Entry 6R9R (X-ray diffraction, 2.70 A resolution); this record covers chains B and A of the 3 polymer chains in the assembly.

# Chain B (and A)
Name: CRISPR-associated (Cas) DxTHG family
Organism: Sulfolobus islandicus REY15A
Notes: chain A of this document is another copy of the same molecule, construct and numbering; everything in this record applies to it too
UniProt: F0NE21 (F0NE21_SULIR); numbering as in UniProt (aligned over 1-454)
Chain sequence (455 residues; each row starts with the number of its first residue; numbering starts at 0):
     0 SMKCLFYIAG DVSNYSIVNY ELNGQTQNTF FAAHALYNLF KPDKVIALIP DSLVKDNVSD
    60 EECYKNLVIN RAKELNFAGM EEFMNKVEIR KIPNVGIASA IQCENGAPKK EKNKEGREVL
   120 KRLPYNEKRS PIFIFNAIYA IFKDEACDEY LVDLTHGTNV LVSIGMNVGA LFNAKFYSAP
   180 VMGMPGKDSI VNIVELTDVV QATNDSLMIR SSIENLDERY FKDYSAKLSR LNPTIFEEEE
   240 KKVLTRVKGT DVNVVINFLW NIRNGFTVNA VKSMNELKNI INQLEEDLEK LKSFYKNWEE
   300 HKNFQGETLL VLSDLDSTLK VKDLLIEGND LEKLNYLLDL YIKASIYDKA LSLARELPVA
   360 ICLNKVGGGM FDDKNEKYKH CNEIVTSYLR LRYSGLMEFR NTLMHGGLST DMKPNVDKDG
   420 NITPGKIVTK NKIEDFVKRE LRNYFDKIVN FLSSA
Not modelled in the structure: 0
Disulfides: C3-C146, C62-C102, C361-C380
Differences from the reference sequence: expression tag (0)
Reported in the primary citation:
  - binding site for the 4-nt RNA strand: D10, Y14, S15, Y19, F29, S51, S98, H155, N158, V180, M181
  - conformationally variable residues (side-chain flip): H155, R391
  - catalytic residues: R354, D372, R389, M403, T409, D410
  - catalytic residues: R399, N400, H404 (proposed by the authors, not directly observed)
  - mutagenesis - H404A: abolished catalytic activity
  - binding site for the 4-nt RNA strand: D10, Y14, S15, S51
  - mutagenesis - S51A, H155A, N158A: unchanged catalytic activity with the 4-nt RNA strand
  - mutagenesis - H155D/N158D: abolished catalytic activity with the 4-nt RNA strand
  - mutagenesis - S51A, H155A, N158A: decreased catalytic activity
  - mutagenesis - I383A/L390D/R391A: unchanged binding to the 4-nt RNA strand

# Chain B / chain A interface
Pairs across the interface (283):
  D50(B) with W297(A)
  K54(B) with E298(A), salt bridge
  K90(B) with W297(A), hydrogen bond (backbone-side chain); E298(A), salt bridge
  I91(B) with W297(A)
  P92(B) with W297(A)
  V94(B) with V193(A), hydrophobic
  G95(B) with N191(A)
  I96(B) with M181(A); I189(A); N191(A)
  S98(B) with M181(A)
  K120(B) with G182(A)
  E126(B) with K301(A); Q304(A)
  K127(B) with Q304(A), hydrogen bond (backbone-side chain)
  R128(B) with W297(A); Q304(A), hydrogen bond
  S129(B) with Q304(A), hydrogen bond (backbone-backbone); G305(A); E306(A), hydrogen bond (side chain-backbone); T307(A)
  P130(B) with V193(A), hydrophobic; E194(A); V198(A), hydrophobic
  I131(B) with D197(A); V198(A); E306(A); T307(A); L309(A)
  F132(B) with Y294(A), hydrophobic; F303(A); Q304(A)
  F134(B) with V198(A), hydrophobic; A201(A), hydrophobic; T202(A); V310(A), hydrophobic; S312(A)
  N135(B) with Y294(A); L309(A), hydrogen bond (side chain-backbone); V310(A); L311(A), hydrogen bond (side chain-backbone)
  A136(B) with Y294(A)
  Y138(B) with S312(A); D315(A), hydrogen bond
  A139(B) with K291(A)
  K142(B) with K291(A); D315(A), salt bridge
  D143(B) with K291(A), salt bridge; K295(A), salt bridge
  L153(B) with N158(A), hydrogen bond (backbone-side chain)
  T154(B) with N158(A), hydrogen bond (backbone-side chain)
  T157(B) with P179(A)
  N158(B) with L153(A); T154(A); G156(A); N158(A), hydrogen bond; V161(A); S177(A)
  V159(B) with S177(A); P179(A); L195(A), hydrophobic
  V161(B) with N158(A)
  S162(B) with M165(A); L195(A)
  I163(B) with L195(A), hydrophobic
  M165(B) with S162(A); N166(A)
  N166(B) with M165(A); V198(A); V199(A); T202(A), hydrogen bond
  L170(B) with T202(A); S205(A); L206(A), hydrophobic; R209(A), hydrogen bond (backbone-side chain); S312(A)
  S177(B) with N158(A); V159(A)
  P179(B) with T157(A); V159(A)
  V180(B) with I96(A)
  M181(B) with S51(A), hydrogen bond; V94(A); I96(A); A97(A), hydrophobic; S98(A)
  G182(B) with S98(A)
  M183(B) with L122(A), hydrophobic
  S188(B) with I96(A)
  I189(B) with I96(A)
  V193(B) with V94(A), hydrophobic; P130(A), hydrophobic
  E194(B) with P130(A)
  L195(B) with I163(A), hydrophobic
  D197(B) with I131(A)
  V198(B) with P130(A), hydrophobic; I131(A); F134(A), hydrophobic; N166(A)
  V199(B) with N166(A)
  A201(B) with F134(A), hydrophobic
  T202(B) with N166(A), hydrogen bond (side chain-backbone); L170(A)
  N203(B) with L206(A)
  S205(B) with L170(A)
  L206(B) with L170(A), hydrophobic; N203(A)
  M207(B) with M207(A), hydrophobic
  R209(B) with L170(A), hydrogen bond (side chain-backbone)
  S210(B) with Y219(A), hydrogen bond (backbone-side chain)
  N214(B) with R218(A), hydrogen bond (backbone-side chain); Y219(A), hydrogen bond
  D216(B) with D216(A); R218(A), salt bridge
  R218(B) with N214(A), hydrogen bond (side chain-backbone); D216(A), salt bridge; A343(A), hydrogen bond (side chain-backbone); I345(A)
  Y219(B) with S210(A), hydrogen bond (side chain-backbone); N214(A), hydrogen bond; D216(A); Y219(A)
  N256(B) with K429(A)
  W259(B) with Y346(A); V427(A), hydrophobic; K429(A); I432(A), hydrophobic; E433(A), hydrogen bond
  N260(B) with V427(A)
  R262(B) with S344(A), hydrogen bond (side chain-backbone); Y346(A)
  N263(B) with Y346(A); L402(A)
  G264(B) with G405(A); G406(A), hydrogen bond (backbone-backbone)
  F265(B) with T401(A); V427(A), hydrophobic; I432(A), hydrophobic
  T266(B) with G406(A); L407(A)
  V267(B) with I421(A), hydrophobic; P423(A), hydrophobic
  N268(B) with P423(A)
  K271(B) with I421(A), hydrogen bond (side chain-backbone); T422(A)
  K291(B) with A139(A); K142(A); D143(A), salt bridge
  Y294(B) with F132(A), hydrophobic; N135(A), hydrogen bond; A136(A)
  K295(B) with D143(A), salt bridge
  W297(B) with D50(A); K90(A), hydrogen bond (side chain-backbone); I91(A); P92(A); R128(A); F132(A), hydrophobic
  E298(B) with K90(A), salt bridge
  F303(B) with F132(A)
  Q304(B) with K127(A), hydrogen bond (side chain-backbone); R128(A), hydrogen bond; S129(A), hydrogen bond (backbone-backbone); F132(A)
  G305(B) with S129(A)
  E306(B) with S129(A), hydrogen bond (backbone-side chain); I131(A)
  T307(B) with S129(A); I131(A)
  L309(B) with I131(A); N135(A), hydrogen bond (backbone-side chain)
  V310(B) with I131(A), hydrophobic; F134(A), hydrophobic; N135(A)
  L311(B) with N135(A), hydrogen bond (backbone-side chain)
  S312(B) with F134(A); Y138(A); L170(A)
  D315(B) with Y138(A), hydrogen bond; K142(A), salt bridge
  N328(B) with D418(A), hydrogen bond (side chain-backbone); G419(A); N420(A)
  D329(B) with G419(A), hydrogen bond (backbone-backbone); N420(A), hydrogen bond; I421(A), hydrogen bond (side chain-backbone)
  L330(B) with G419(A), hydrogen bond (backbone-backbone); I421(A), hydrophobic
  L333(B) with L407(A), hydrophobic; I421(A), hydrophobic
  A343(B) with R218(A), hydrogen bond (backbone-side chain)
  S344(B) with R262(A), hydrogen bond (backbone-side chain)
  I345(B) with R218(A)
  Y346(B) with W259(A); R262(A); N263(A)
  D347(B) with D347(A); K348(A), salt bridge
  K348(B) with D347(A), salt bridge; L402(A)
  E355(B) with L407(A)
  L356(B) with L407(A), hydrophobic
  A359(B) with L407(A), hydrophobic; V415(A)
  N363(B) with V415(A); D416(A); K417(A); G419(A), hydrogen bond (side chain-backbone)
  G366(B) with K417(A)
  G367(B) with V415(A)
  G368(B) with N414(A), hydrogen bond (backbone-side chain); V415(A), hydrogen bond (backbone-backbone)
  M369(B) with K412(A); P413(A); N414(A)
  F370(B) with L407(A), hydrophobic; S408(A); T409(A); K412(A); P413(A), hydrogen bond (backbone-backbone); V415(A), hydrophobic
  D371(B) with T409(A); K412(A), salt bridge
  Y377(B) with T409(A)
  T401(B) with F265(A)
  L402(B) with N263(A); F265(A), hydrophobic; K348(A)
  M403(B) with M403(A); H404(A)
  G405(B) with G264(A)
  G406(B) with G264(A), hydrogen bond (backbone-backbone); T266(A); V267(A)
  L407(B) with T266(A); V267(A); L333(A), hydrophobic; E355(A); L356(A), hydrophobic; A359(A), hydrophobic; F370(A), hydrophobic
  S408(B) with E355(A); F370(A)
  T409(B) with F370(A); D372(A); Y377(A)
  K412(B) with M369(A); F370(A); D371(A), salt bridge
  P413(B) with M369(A); F370(A), hydrogen bond (backbone-backbone)
  N414(B) with G368(A); M369(A)
  V415(B) with A359(A); G367(A); G368(A), hydrogen bond (backbone-backbone); F370(A), hydrophobic
  D416(B) with N363(A)
  K417(B) with N363(A); G366(A)
  D418(B) with N328(A)
  G419(B) with N328(A); D329(A), hydrogen bond (backbone-backbone); L330(A), hydrogen bond (backbone-backbone); N363(A)
  N420(B) with D329(A), hydrogen bond
  I421(B) with V267(A), hydrophobic; K271(A), hydrogen bond (backbone-side chain); D329(A), hydrogen bond (backbone-side chain); L330(A), hydrophobic; L333(A), hydrophobic
  T422(B) with K271(A)
  P423(B) with V267(A), hydrophobic; N268(A)
  I426(B) with N268(A)
  V427(B) with F265(A), hydrophobic
  K429(B) with I255(A); N256(A); W259(A)
  I432(B) with W259(A), hydrophobic; F265(A), hydrophobic
  E433(B) with W259(A)
Also at the interface, not in a pair above, chain B (150 interface residues in all): A97, L122, N125, G156, V167, A169, N172, S211, I255, H300, K301, S351, L352, L362, D372, H404, M411
Also at the interface, not in a pair above, chain A (147 interface residues in all): N93, G95, K120, E126, A169, N172, M183, V190, S211, H300, S351, L362, R399, M411

# Overview
Chain B and chain A form an interface of 150 and 147 residues respectively, with 55 hydrogen bonds and 15 salt
bridges. Polar contacts include K54(B)-E298(A), K90(B)-E298(A) and K142(B)-D315(A). The paper reports
catalytic residues R354(B), D372(B) and R389(B) among others; S51A, H155A and N158A of chain B reduce
catalytic activity; 6 substitutions were tested in all.
Chain B and chain A are both CRISPR-associated (Cas) DxTHG family (Sulfolobus islandicus REY15A); the
structure, Crystal structure of Csx1 in complex with cyclic oligoadenylate cOA4 conformation 2, was determined
by X-ray diffraction, deposited together with 6QZQ and 6QZT.
